PDB entry 6GH5 | electron microscopy, 3.40 A resolution | chains C and D of the 8 polymer chains in the assembly

Chain C:
Name: DNA-directed RNA polymerase subunit beta
From: Escherichia coli (strain K12)
Notes: EC 2.7.7.6
Reference sequence: P0A8V2 (RPOB_ECOLI); residues 1-1342 here = UniProt positions 1-1342
Sequence (1342 residues; numbered 1 to 1342; the number before each row is that of its first residue):
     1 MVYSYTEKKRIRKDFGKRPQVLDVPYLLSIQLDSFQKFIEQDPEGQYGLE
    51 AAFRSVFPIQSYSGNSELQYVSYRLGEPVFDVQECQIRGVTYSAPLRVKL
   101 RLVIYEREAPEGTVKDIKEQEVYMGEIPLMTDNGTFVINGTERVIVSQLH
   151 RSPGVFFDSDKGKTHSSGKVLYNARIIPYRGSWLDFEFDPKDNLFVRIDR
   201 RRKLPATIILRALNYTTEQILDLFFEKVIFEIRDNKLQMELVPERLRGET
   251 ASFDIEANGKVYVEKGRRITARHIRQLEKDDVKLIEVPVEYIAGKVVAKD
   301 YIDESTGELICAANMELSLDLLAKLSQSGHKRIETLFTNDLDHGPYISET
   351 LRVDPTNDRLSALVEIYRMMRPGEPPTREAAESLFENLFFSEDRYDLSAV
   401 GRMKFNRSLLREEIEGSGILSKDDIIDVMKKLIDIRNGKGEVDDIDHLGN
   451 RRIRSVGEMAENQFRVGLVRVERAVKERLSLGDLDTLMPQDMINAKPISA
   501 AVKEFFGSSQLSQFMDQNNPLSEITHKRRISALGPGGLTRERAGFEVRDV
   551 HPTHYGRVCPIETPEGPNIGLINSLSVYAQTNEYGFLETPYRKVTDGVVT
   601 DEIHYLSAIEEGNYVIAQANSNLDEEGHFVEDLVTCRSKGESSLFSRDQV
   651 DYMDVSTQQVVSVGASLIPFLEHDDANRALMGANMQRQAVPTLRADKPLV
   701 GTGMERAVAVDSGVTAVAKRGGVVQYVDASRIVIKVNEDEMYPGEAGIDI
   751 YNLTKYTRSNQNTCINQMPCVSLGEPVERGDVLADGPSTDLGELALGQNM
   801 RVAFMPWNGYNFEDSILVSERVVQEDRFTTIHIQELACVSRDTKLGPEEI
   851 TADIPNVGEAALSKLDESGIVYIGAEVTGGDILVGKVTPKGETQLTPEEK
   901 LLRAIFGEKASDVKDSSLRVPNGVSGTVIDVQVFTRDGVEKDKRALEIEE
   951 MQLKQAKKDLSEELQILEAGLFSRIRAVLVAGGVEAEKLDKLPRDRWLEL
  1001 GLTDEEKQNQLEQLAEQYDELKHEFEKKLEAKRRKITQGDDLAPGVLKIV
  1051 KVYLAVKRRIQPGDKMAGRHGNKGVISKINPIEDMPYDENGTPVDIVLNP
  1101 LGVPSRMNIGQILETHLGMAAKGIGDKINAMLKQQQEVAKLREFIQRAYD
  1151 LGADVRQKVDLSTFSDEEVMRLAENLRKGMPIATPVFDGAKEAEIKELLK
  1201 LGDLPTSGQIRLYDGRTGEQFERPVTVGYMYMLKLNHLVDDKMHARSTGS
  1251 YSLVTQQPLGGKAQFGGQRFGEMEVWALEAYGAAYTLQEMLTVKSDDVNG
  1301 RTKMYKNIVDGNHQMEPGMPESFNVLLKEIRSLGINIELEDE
Unresolved in the structure: 1342
Swiss-Prot annotation at these positions:
  - modified residue (N6-acetyllysine): Lys-1022, Lys-1200
What the authors report for this chain:
  - binding site for nifH promoter non-template DNA: Trp-183

Chain D:
Name: DNA-directed RNA polymerase subunit beta'
From: Escherichia coli (strain K12)
Notes: EC 2.7.7.6
Reference sequence: P0A8T7 (RPOC_ECOLI); residues 1-1407 here = UniProt positions 1-1407
Sequence (1407 residues; each row starts with the number of its first residue):
     1 MKDLLKFLKAQTKTEEFDAIKIALASPDMIRSWSFGEVKKPETINYRTFK
    51 PERDGLFCARIFGPVKDYECLCGKYKRLKHRGVICEKCGVEVTQTKVRRE
   101 RMGHIELASPTAHIWFLKSLPSRIGLLLDMPLRDIERVLYFESYVVIEGG
   151 MTNLERQQILTEEQYLDALEEFGDEFDAKMGAEAIQALLKSMDLEQECEQ
   201 LREELNETNSETKRKKLTKRIKLLEAFVQSGNKPEWMILTVLPVLPPDLR
   251 PLVPLDGGRFATSDLNDLYRRVINRNNRLKRLLDLAAPDIIVRNEKRMLQ
   301 EAVDALLDNGRRGRAITGSNKRPLKSLADMIKGKQGRFRQNLLGKRVDYS
   351 GRSVITVGPYLRLHQCGLPKKMALELFKPFIYGKLELRGLATTIKAAKKM
   401 VEREEAVVWDILDEVIREHPVLLNRAPTLHRLGIQAFEPVLIEGKAIQLH
   451 PLVCAAYNADFDGDQMAVHVPLTLEAQLEARALMMSTNNILSPANGEPII
   501 VPSQDVVLGLYYMTRDCVNAKGEGMVLTGPKEAERLYRSGLASLHARVKV
   551 RITEYEKDANGELVAKTSLKDTTVGRAILWMIVPKGLPYSIVNQALGKKA
   601 ISKMLNTCYRILGLKPTVIFADQIMYTGFAYAARSGASVGIDDMVIPEKK
   651 HEIISEAEAEVAEIQEQFQSGLVTAGERYNKVIDIWAAANDRVSKAMMDN
   701 LQTETVINRDGQEEKQVSFNSIYMMADSGARGSAAQIRQLAGMRGLMAKP
   751 DGSIIETPITANFREGLNVLQYFISTHGARKGLADTALKTANSGYLTRRL
   801 VDVAQDLVVTEDDCGTHEGIMMTPVIEGGDVKEPLRDRVLGRVTAEDVLK
   851 PGTADILVPRNTLLHEQWCDLLEENSVDAVKVRSVVSCDTDFGVCAHCYG
   901 RDLARGHIINKGEAIGVIAAQSIGEPGTQLTMRTFHIGGAASRAAAESSI
   951 QVKNKGSIKLSNVKSVVNSSGKLVITSRNTELKLIDEFGRTKESYKVPYG
  1001 AVLAKGDGEQVAGGETVANWDPHTMPVITEVSGFVRFTDMIDGQTITRQT
  1051 DELTGLSSLVVLDSAERTAGGKDLRPALKIVDAQGNDVLIPGTDMPAQYF
  1101 LPGKAIVQLEDGVQISSGDTLARIPQESGGTKDITGGLPRVADLFEARRP
  1151 KEPAILAEISGIVSFGKETKGKRRLVITPVDGSDPYEEMIPKWRQLNVFE
  1201 GERVERGDVISDGPEAPHDILRLRGVHAVTRYIVNEVQDVYRLQGVKIND
  1251 KHIEVIVRQMLRKATIVNAGSSDFLEGEQVEYSRVKIANRELEANGKVGA
  1301 TYSRDLLGITKASLATESFISAASFQETTRVLTEAAVAGKRDELRGLKEN
  1351 VIVGRLIPAGTGYAYHQDRMRRRAAGEAPAAPQVTAEDASASLAELLNAG
  1401 LGGSDNE
Unresolved in the structure: 1-3, 1050-1056, 1068-1074, 1089-1096, 1127-1132, 1377-1407
Swiss-Prot annotation at these positions:
  - binding site (Zn(2+)): Cys-70, Cys-72, Cys-85, Cys-88, Cys-814, Cys-888, Cys-895, Cys-898
  - binding site (Mg(2+)): Asp-460, Asp-462, Asp-464
  - modified residue: Lys-983 (N6-acetyllysine)

Interface between chain C and chain D:
Pairs across the interface (291):
  Arg-548(C) / Arg-780(D)  hydrogen bond (backbone-side chain)
  Asp-549(C) / Pro-750(D)
  Val-550(C) / Phe-773(D)  hydrophobic
  Val-550(C) / His-777(D)
  Val-550(C) / Arg-780(D)
  His-551(C) / Phe-773(D)
  Tyr-555(C) / Phe-773(D)  hydrophobic
  Cys-559(C) / Arg-780(D)
  Pro-560(C) / Thr-776(D)
  Pro-560(C) / Arg-780(D)  hydrogen bond (backbone-side chain)
  Ile-561(C) / Tyr-772(D)  hydrophobic
  Thr-563(C) / Arg-780(D)
  Ile-569(C) / Ala-784(D)  hydrophobic
  Gly-570(C) / Arg-780(D)
  Gln-618(C) / Val-769(D)
  Gln-618(C) / Leu-770(D)
  Ala-619(C) / Val-769(D)  hydrophobic
  Asn-620(C) / Asn-768(D)  hydrogen bond
  Asn-620(C) / Val-769(D)
  Arg-637(C) / Leu-770(D)
  Ser-642(C) / Leu-770(D)
  Val-660(C) / Val-769(D)  hydrophobic
  Leu-671(C) / Tyr-772(D)
  Glu-672(C) / Phe-763(D)
  Glu-672(C) / Gly-766(D)
  Glu-672(C) / Leu-767(D)
  His-673(C) / Phe-763(D)  hydrogen bond (side chain-backbone)
  His-673(C) / Arg-764(D)  hydrogen bond (side chain-backbone)
  His-673(C) / Glu-765(D)
  His-673(C) / Gly-766(D)
  Asp-674(C) / Phe-763(D)
  Asp-674(C) / Tyr-772(D)
  Asp-675(C) / Phe-763(D)
  Asp-675(C) / Tyr-772(D)
  Ala-676(C) / Tyr-772(D)
  Ala-676(C) / Thr-776(D)
  Asn-677(C) / Leu-783(D)
  Ala-679(C) / Tyr-772(D)
  Leu-680(C) / Leu-783(D)  hydrophobic
  Phe-804(C) / Ser-638(D)  hydrogen bond (backbone-side chain)
  Met-805(C) / Ala-637(D)
  Pro-806(C) / Asp-505(D)
  Pro-806(C) / Ala-632(D)
  Pro-806(C) / Ala-633(D)
  Pro-806(C) / Ala-637(D)
  Asn-808(C) / Pro-359(D)
  Asn-808(C) / Phe-629(D)
  Asn-808(C) / Ala-633(D)
  Gly-809(C) / Val-357(D)
  Gly-809(C) / Pro-359(D)
  Gly-809(C) / Phe-629(D)
  Tyr-810(C) / Val-357(D)
  Tyr-810(C) / Pro-359(D)  hydrophobic
  Tyr-810(C) / Tyr-360(D)
  Asn-811(C) / Asp-505(D)
  Phe-812(C) / Pro-451(D)  hydrophobic
  Phe-812(C) / Phe-461(D)
  Phe-812(C) / Gln-504(D)
  Phe-812(C) / Phe-629(D)  hydrophobic
  Glu-813(C) / Phe-461(D)
  Glu-813(C) / Gln-504(D)
  Asp-814(C) / Phe-461(D)
  Asp-814(C) / Asp-462(D)
  Ser-815(C) / Phe-461(D)
  Pro-1062(C) / Thr-356(D)
  Pro-1062(C) / Ala-446(D)
  Lys-1065(C) / Asp-462(D)  hydrogen bond (side chain-backbone)
  Lys-1073(C) / Asp-462(D)
  Gly-1074(C) / Phe-461(D)
  Val-1075(C) / Phe-461(D)  hydrogen bond (backbone-backbone)
  Val-1075(C) / Gly-463(D)
  Ile-1076(C) / Thr-356(D)
  Asn-1099(C) / Asp-505(D)  hydrogen bond
  Pro-1100(C) / Ala-637(D)
  Pro-1100(C) / Val-639(D)  hydrophobic
  Leu-1101(C) / Gln-504(D)
  Leu-1101(C) / Asp-505(D)
  Leu-1101(C) / Met-725(D)  hydrophobic
  Leu-1101(C) / Arg-731(D)  hydrogen bond (backbone-side chain)
  Val-1103(C) / Val-639(D)  hydrophobic
  Ser-1105(C) / Arg-731(D)  hydrogen bond
  Ser-1105(C) / Gln-736(D)
  Arg-1106(C) / Arg-731(D)
  Met-1107(C) / Gln-736(D)
  Met-1107(C) / Gln-739(D)
  Met-1107(C) / Leu-740(D)  hydrophobic
  Met-1107(C) / Phe-763(D)  hydrophobic
  Ile-1109(C) / Met-644(D)  hydrophobic
  Ile-1109(C) / Leu-740(D)  hydrophobic
  Leu-1113(C) / Ile-641(D)  hydrophobic
  His-1116(C) / Ile-641(D)
  Glu-1192(C) / Ile-641(D)
  Glu-1192(C) / Arg-764(D)  salt bridge
  Ser-1207(C) / Asp-642(D)
  Gln-1209(C) / Asp-643(D)
  Glu-1219(C) / Arg-634(D)  salt bridge
  Phe-1221(C) / Ala-633(D)
  Phe-1221(C) / Arg-634(D)
  Phe-1221(C) / Gly-636(D)
  Glu-1222(C) / Tyr-512(D)  hydrogen bond
  Glu-1222(C) / Arg-634(D)  hydrogen bond (backbone-backbone)
  Glu-1222(C) / Ser-635(D)
  Glu-1222(C) / Gly-636(D)
  Arg-1223(C) / Ser-635(D)
  Arg-1223(C) / Gly-636(D)
  Arg-1223(C) / Phe-719(D)  hydrogen bond (side chain-backbone)
  Arg-1223(C) / Ser-721(D)
  Arg-1223(C) / Met-724(D)
  Pro-1224(C) / Gly-636(D)
  Val-1225(C) / Ser-638(D)
  Thr-1226(C) / Ser-638(D)  hydrogen bond (backbone-side chain)
  Thr-1226(C) / Val-639(D)  hydrogen bond (side chain-backbone)
  Thr-1226(C) / Gly-640(D)
  Val-1239(C) / Val-354(D)  hydrophobic
  Asp-1240(C) / Lys-445(D)
  Lys-1242(C) / Arg-352(D)
  Lys-1242(C) / Gln-465(D)
  Met-1243(C) / Arg-352(D)
  Met-1243(C) / Ser-353(D)
  Met-1243(C) / Met-372(D)  hydrophobic
  Met-1243(C) / Lys-445(D)
  His-1244(C) / Arg-352(D)  hydrogen bond (backbone-backbone)
  Ala-1245(C) / Ser-350(D)
  Ala-1245(C) / Gly-351(D)
  Ala-1245(C) / Arg-352(D)
  Ala-1245(C) / Met-372(D)  hydrophobic
  Ala-1245(C) / Glu-375(D)
  Arg-1246(C) / Asp-348(D)  salt bridge
  Arg-1246(C) / Tyr-349(D)
  Arg-1246(C) / Ser-350(D)  hydrogen bond (backbone-backbone)
  Arg-1246(C) / Leu-376(D)
  Ser-1247(C) / Asp-348(D)
  Ser-1247(C) / Tyr-349(D)  hydrogen bond (backbone-backbone)
  Ser-1247(C) / Glu-375(D)
  Thr-1248(C) / Tyr-349(D)  hydrogen bond
  Tyr-1251(C) / Asp-348(D)  hydrogen bond
  Leu-1253(C) / Arg-99(D)  hydrogen bond (backbone-side chain)
  Leu-1253(C) / Asp-248(D)
  Val-1254(C) / Arg-99(D)
  Val-1254(C) / Asp-248(D)
  Val-1254(C) / Pro-251(D)  hydrophobic
  Thr-1255(C) / Arg-99(D)
  Gln-1257(C) / Gln-340(D)  hydrogen bond (side chain-backbone)
  Gln-1257(C) / Lys-345(D)
  Pro-1258(C) / Arg-346(D)
  Pro-1258(C) / Val-347(D)
  Pro-1258(C) / Asp-348(D)
  Leu-1259(C) / Arg-346(D)  hydrogen bond (backbone-side chain)
  Gly-1260(C) / Arg-346(D)  hydrogen bond (backbone-side chain)
  Gly-1261(C) / Arg-346(D)
  Gly-1267(C) / Arg-346(D)
  Gly-1267(C) / Val-347(D)  hydrogen bond (backbone-backbone)
  Gly-1267(C) / Ser-350(D)  hydrogen bond (backbone-side chain)
  Gln-1268(C) / Arg-346(D)
  Gln-1268(C) / Val-347(D)  hydrogen bond (backbone-backbone)
  Gln-1268(C) / Ser-350(D)
  Gln-1268(C) / Gly-351(D)
  Gln-1268(C) / Arg-352(D)
  Arg-1269(C) / Phe-338(D)  hydrogen bond (side chain-backbone)
  Arg-1269(C) / Arg-339(D)
  Arg-1269(C) / Gln-340(D)
  Arg-1269(C) / Gly-344(D)  hydrogen bond (side chain-backbone)
  Arg-1269(C) / Lys-345(D)
  Arg-1269(C) / Arg-346(D)
  Phe-1270(C) / Leu-343(D)
  Phe-1270(C) / Gly-344(D)
  Phe-1270(C) / Lys-345(D)  hydrogen bond (backbone-backbone)
  Phe-1270(C) / Val-347(D)  hydrophobic
  Phe-1270(C) / His-469(D)
  Gly-1271(C) / Leu-343(D)  hydrogen bond (backbone-backbone)
  Glu-1272(C) / Phe-338(D)
  Glu-1272(C) / Leu-343(D)
  Glu-1272(C) / Arg-798(D)  salt bridge
  Met-1273(C) / Thr-428(D)
  Glu-1274(C) / Asn-424(D)
  Glu-1274(C) / Ala-426(D)
  Glu-1274(C) / Thr-428(D)  hydrogen bond
  Val-1275(C) / Leu-343(D)  hydrophobic
  Trp-1276(C) / Leu-343(D)
  Trp-1276(C) / Val-801(D)  hydrophobic
  Trp-1276(C) / Val-917(D)
  Trp-1276(C) / Gln-921(D)
  Ala-1277(C) / Arg-431(D)
  Ala-1277(C) / Gln-921(D)
  Leu-1278(C) / Met-484(D)  hydrophobic
  Glu-1279(C) / Leu-343(D)
  Glu-1279(C) / Val-917(D)
  Glu-1279(C) / Leu-1347(D)
  Glu-1279(C) / Ile-1357(D)
  Ala-1280(C) / Arg-431(D)
  Ala-1280(C) / Ile-918(D)  hydrophobic
  Tyr-1281(C) / Arg-431(D)  hydrogen bond (side chain-backbone)
  Tyr-1281(C) / Leu-432(D)
  Tyr-1281(C) / Ile-434(D)  hydrogen bond (side chain-backbone)
  Tyr-1281(C) / Leu-483(D)
  Tyr-1281(C) / Met-484(D)  hydrophobic
  Tyr-1281(C) / Asn-489(D)
  Gly-1282(C) / Gly-1360(D)
  Gly-1282(C) / Thr-1361(D)  hydrogen bond (backbone-backbone)
  Ala-1283(C) / Glu-479(D)
  Ala-1283(C) / Leu-483(D)  hydrophobic
  Ala-1283(C) / Thr-1361(D)
  Ala-1284(C) / Glu-479(D)  hydrogen bond (backbone-side chain)
  Ala-1284(C) / Ile-1357(D)  hydrophobic
  Ala-1284(C) / Thr-1361(D)  hydrogen bond (backbone-side chain)
  Ala-1284(C) / Gly-1362(D)
  Tyr-1285(C) / Glu-475(D)
  Tyr-1285(C) / Glu-479(D)  hydrogen bond (backbone-side chain)
  Tyr-1285(C) / Thr-1361(D)
  Thr-1286(C) / Ala-476(D)
  Thr-1286(C) / Glu-479(D)  hydrogen bond
  Thr-1286(C) / Met-484(D)
  Gln-1288(C) / Gly-1354(D)
  Gln-1288(C) / Leu-1356(D)
  Glu-1289(C) / Pro-471(D)
  Glu-1289(C) / Leu-472(D)  hydrogen bond (side chain-backbone)
  Glu-1289(C) / Thr-473(D)
  Glu-1289(C) / Ala-476(D)
  Leu-1291(C) / Lys-345(D)
  Leu-1291(C) / Val-1351(D)
  Thr-1292(C) / Gly-1354(D)
  Lys-1294(C) / Val-347(D)
  Lys-1294(C) / Asp-348(D)  hydrogen bond (backbone-backbone)
  Lys-1294(C) / Tyr-349(D)
  Lys-1294(C) / Val-470(D)  hydrogen bond (side chain-backbone)
  Lys-1294(C) / Leu-472(D)
  Ser-1295(C) / Lys-345(D)
  Ser-1295(C) / Arg-346(D)  hydrogen bond (side chain-backbone)
  Ser-1295(C) / Val-347(D)
  Asp-1296(C) / Gln-340(D)
  Asp-1296(C) / Lys-345(D)
  Met-1304(C) / Leu-472(D)  hydrophobic
  Met-1304(C) / Thr-473(D)
  Tyr-1305(C) / Tyr-349(D)
  Tyr-1305(C) / Pro-379(D)  hydrophobic
  Tyr-1305(C) / Tyr-382(D)
  Ile-1308(C) / Pro-379(D)  hydrophobic
  Ile-1308(C) / Phe-380(D)  hydrophobic
  Val-1309(C) / Pro-379(D)
  Val-1309(C) / Gly-383(D)
  Val-1309(C) / Glu-386(D)
  His-1313(C) / Phe-380(D)
  His-1313(C) / Thr-473(D)
  His-1313(C) / Leu-474(D)
  Gln-1314(C) / Thr-473(D)
  Met-1319(C) / Val-1353(D)
  Pro-1320(C) / Val-1353(D)
  Glu-1321(C) / Arg-99(D)  salt bridge
  Ser-1322(C) / Gln-340(D)
  Phe-1323(C) / Ile-1352(D)
  Phe-1323(C) / Val-1353(D)  hydrophobic
  Val-1325(C) / Arg-99(D)
  Val-1325(C) / Leu-249(D)  hydrophobic
  Leu-1326(C) / Arg-337(D)
  Lys-1328(C) / Glu-100(D)
  Lys-1328(C) / Pro-246(D)
  Lys-1328(C) / Leu-249(D)
  Glu-1329(C) / Met-330(D)
  Glu-1329(C) / Lys-332(D)  salt bridge
  Arg-1331(C) / Trp-33(D)
  Arg-1331(C) / Met-102(D)
  Arg-1331(C) / Pro-243(D)
  Ser-1332(C) / Pro-243(D)
  Ser-1332(C) / Tyr-269(D)
  Ser-1332(C) / Leu-327(D)
  Leu-1333(C) / Trp-115(D)  hydrophobic
  Leu-1333(C) / Leu-327(D)  hydrophobic
  Gly-1334(C) / Leu-24(D)
  Gly-1334(C) / Ala-25(D)  hydrogen bond (backbone-backbone)
  Ile-1335(C) / Ile-22(D)  hydrophobic
  Ile-1335(C) / Ala-23(D)
  Ile-1335(C) / Ala-25(D)
  Ile-1335(C) / Trp-33(D)
  Ile-1335(C) / Trp-115(D)
  Ile-1335(C) / Ala-1336(D)  hydrophobic
  Asn-1336(C) / Lys-21(D)
  Asn-1336(C) / Ile-22(D)
  Asn-1336(C) / Ala-23(D)  hydrogen bond (backbone-backbone)
  Asn-1336(C) / Leu-24(D)
  Asn-1336(C) / Met-29(D)  hydrogen bond
  Asn-1336(C) / Trp-33(D)
  Ile-1337(C) / Ile-20(D)  hydrophobic
  Ile-1337(C) / Lys-21(D)
  Glu-1338(C) / Ile-20(D)
  Glu-1338(C) / Lys-21(D)  hydrogen bond (backbone-backbone)
  Leu-1339(C) / Phe-17(D)  hydrophobic
  Leu-1339(C) / Ile-20(D)  hydrophobic
  Glu-1340(C) / Asp-18(D)  hydrogen bond (backbone-backbone)
  Glu-1340(C) / Ala-19(D)
  Glu-1340(C) / Arg-1341(D)  salt bridge
  Asp-1341(C) / Glu-16(D)
Also at the interface, not in a pair above, chain C (153 interface residues in all): His-554, Thr-635, Thr-657, Trp-807, Gln-1061, Ser-1077, Gly-1102, Pro-1104, Ile-1112, Phe-1187, Lys-1196, Gly-1266, Leu-1287, Met-1290, Asn-1299, Asn-1312, Met-1315, Gly-1318, Ile-1330
Also at the interface, not in a pair above, chain D (164 interface residues in all): Ala-10, Glu-15, His-113, Leu-245, Leu-307, Ile-331, Asn-341, Leu-342, Ile-355, Lys-378, His-430, Gln-435, Asp-460, Ala-467, Gln-477, Ser-503, Leu-508, Asn-720, Ala-730, Gly-732, Arg-744, Ser-775, Ala-779, Lys-781, Ala-914, Lys-1348, Arg-1355, Ala-1359

Summary:
The interface between chain C and chain D involves 153 residues on one side and 164 on the other; the contacts
include 49 hydrogen bonds and 7 salt bridges. Polar pairs include Glu-1192(C)/Arg-764(D),
Glu-1219(C)/Arg-634(D) and Arg-1246(C)/Asp-348(D). The paper reports a binding site for nifH promoter
non-template DNA at Trp-183(C).
Chain C is DNA-directed RNA polymerase subunit beta and chain D is DNA-directed RNA polymerase subunit beta',
both from Escherichia coli (strain K12); the structure, Cryo-EM structure of bacterial RNA polymerase-sigma54
holoenzyme transcription open complex, was determined by electron microscopy together with 6GFW and 6GH6 from
the same study.
